PDB entry 1R71 | X-ray diffraction, 2.20 A resolution | chains F and B of the 6 polymer chains in the assembly

# Chain F
Molecule: 17-nt DNA strand
Sequence (17 nucleotides; row label = number of the first residue in the row):
     1 CUTTTAGCCGCTAAAAU
Modified positions: BRU (5-bromo-2'-deoxyuridine-5'-monophosphate) at position 2; BRU (5-bromo-2'-deoxyuridine-5'-monophosphate) at position 17

# Chain B
Name: Transcriptional repressor protein korB
Source organism: Escherichia coli
Notes: fragment: Operator Binding Domain (residues 117-294)
UniProt: P07674 (KORB2_ECOLI); residues 117-294 here = UniProt positions 117-294
Sequence (178 residues; each row starts with the number of its first residue):
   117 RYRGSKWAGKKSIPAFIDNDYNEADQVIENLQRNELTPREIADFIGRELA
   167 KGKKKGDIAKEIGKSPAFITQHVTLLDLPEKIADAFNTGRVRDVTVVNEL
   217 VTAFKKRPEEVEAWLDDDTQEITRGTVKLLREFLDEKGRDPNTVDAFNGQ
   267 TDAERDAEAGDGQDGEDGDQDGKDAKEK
Disordered / not traced: 117-136, 253-294

# Chain F / chain B interface
Pairs across the interface (13; chain F residue first):
  BRU_2(F) - Lys170(B)  phosphate contact
  BRU_2(F) - Lys171(B)  hydrogen bond to the phosphate
  BRU_2(F) - Gly172(B)  hydrogen bond to the phosphate
  DT3(F) - Lys171(B)  salt bridge to the phosphate
  DT3(F) - Pro182(B)  base contact
  DT3(F) - Ala183(B)  base contact
  DT3(F) - Thr186(B)  hydrogen bond to the phosphate
  DT4(F) - Ala183(B)  base contact
  DT4(F) - Thr186(B)  base contact
  DT4(F) - Lys221(B)  salt bridge to the phosphate
  DT5(F) - Thr218(B)  phosphate contact
  DT5(F) - Arg247(B)  salt bridge to the phosphate
  DG7(F) - Arg240(B)  base contact
Other interface residues (no listed pair), chain F (7 interface residues in all): DA6, DC8
Other interface residues (no listed pair), chain B (12 interface residues in all): Asp173, Lys244

# In short
7 residues of chain F face 12 of chain B across their interface, with 3 hydrogen bonds and 3 salt bridges.
Among the polar pairs are BRU_2(F)-Lys171(B), BRU_2(F)-Gly172(B) and DT3(F)-Thr186(B).
Here chain F is a 17-nt DNA strand and chain B is Transcriptional repressor protein korB (Escherichia coli).
Entry 1R71 (Crystal Structure of the DNA binding domain of KorB in complex with the operator DNA) was
determined by X-ray diffraction.
